PDB entry 7RJA | electron microscopy, 3.00 A resolution | chains K and D of the 18 polymer chains in the assembly

== Chain K ==
Molecule: Cytochrome b
Source organism: Candida albicans (strain SC5314 / ATCC MYA-2876)
UniProt: P0C8L0 (CYB_CANAL); residue numbers follow UniProt; this construct covers 1-387
Sequence (387 residues; numbered 1 to 387; the number before each row is that of its first residue):
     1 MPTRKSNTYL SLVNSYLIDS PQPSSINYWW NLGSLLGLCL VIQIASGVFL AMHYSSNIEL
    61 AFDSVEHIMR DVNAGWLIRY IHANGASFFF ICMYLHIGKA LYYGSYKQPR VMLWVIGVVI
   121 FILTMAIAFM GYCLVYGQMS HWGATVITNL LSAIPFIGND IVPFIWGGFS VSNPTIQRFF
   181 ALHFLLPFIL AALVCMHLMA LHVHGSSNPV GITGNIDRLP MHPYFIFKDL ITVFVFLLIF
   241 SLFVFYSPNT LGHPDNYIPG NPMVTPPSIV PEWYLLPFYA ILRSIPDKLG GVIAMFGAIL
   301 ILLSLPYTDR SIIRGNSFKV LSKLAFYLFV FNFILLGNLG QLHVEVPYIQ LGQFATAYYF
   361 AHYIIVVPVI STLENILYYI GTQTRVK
Unresolved in the structure: 384-387
UniProt features mapped onto this chain:
  - binding site (heme b): His-82, His-96, His-183, His-197
Metal / ion sites: heme Fe site 1: His-82, His-183; heme Fe site 2: His-96, His-197
Small-molecule neighbours:
  - heme (HEM), molecule 1: Trp-29, Trp-30, Asn-31, Leu-32, Gly-33, Ser-34, Leu-36, Gly-37, Leu-40, Phe-89, Met-93, His-96, Ile-97, Lys-99, Ala-100, Ser-105, Arg-110, Leu-113, Trp-114, Gly-117, Val-118, Ile-120, Phe-121, Val-194, His-197, Leu-198, Leu-201, Gly-205, Ser-206, Ser-207
  - heme (HEM), molecule 2: Leu-40, Gln-43, Ile-44, Gly-47, Val-48, Leu-50, Ala-51, Tyr-54, Val-65, Ile-68, Arg-79, His-82, Ala-83, Ala-86, Phe-89, Phe-90, Thr-124, Ile-127, Ala-128, Gly-131, Tyr-132, Leu-134, Val-135, Phe-180, His-183, Phe-184, Pro-187, Leu-190, Asn-256, Glu-272, Tyr-274
  - ubiquinone-10 (U10), molecule 1: Tyr-16, Leu-17, Ser-20, Gln-22, Ile-26, Trp-30, Gly-33, Ser-34, Gly-37, Val-194, Cys-195, Leu-198, Leu-201, Ser-206, Met-221, Asp-229
  - ubiquinone-10 (U10), molecule 2: Ile-122, Leu-123, Met-125, Ala-126, Phe-129, Gly-143, Val-146, Ile-147, Ile-269, Pro-271, Leu-275, Phe-278, Tyr-279, Leu-282, Met-295, Phe-296, Ile-299

== Chain D ==
Molecule: Ubiquinol--cytochrome-c reductase catalytic subunit
Source organism: Candida albicans (strain SC5314 / ATCC MYA-2876)
UniProt: A0A1D8PHA3 (A0A1D8PHA3_CANAL); numbering as in UniProt (aligned over 1-288)
Sequence (288 residues; row label = number of the first residue in the row):
     1 MFRTAYKTMN QSMVQKFIAG GVGVTGLTAS YLLYQDSMTA DAMTAAEHGL HPPAYNWPHN
    61 GMFETFDHAS IRRGFQVYRE VCAACHSLDR IAWRNLVGVS HTTSEAKAMA EELEYDDEPD
   121 DEGKPRKRPG KLADYIPGPY ENEQAARAAN QGAYPPDLSL IVKARHGGSD YIFSLLTGYP
   181 DEPPAGVVLP EGSNYNPYFP GGAIAMGRVL FDDLVEYEDG TPATTSQMAK DVSTFLNWAS
   241 EPEHDDRKKW GLKALVVLSS LYLLSIWVKR FKWTPIKNRK FRFDPPKK
Unresolved in the structure: 1-42, 287-288
UniProt features mapped onto this chain:
  - binding site (heme c): Cys-82, Cys-85, His-86
Covalent attachments: heme c (HEC) linked to Cys-82, Cys-85
Metal / ion sites: heme c Fe near His-86 (its only coordinating residue here)
Small-molecule neighbours: heme c (HEC): Val-81, Ala-84, His-86, Asn-150, Ala-153, Tyr-154, Pro-155, Pro-156, Leu-158, Ile-161, Arg-165, Tyr-171, Ile-172, Leu-175, Leu-176, Phe-199, Ile-204, Ala-205, Met-206, Val-209, Val-232, Leu-236

== Interface between chain K and chain D ==
Residue-residue contacts - 71 pairs, chain K then chain D:
  Ser-24(K) / Arg-279(D)
  Tyr-28(K) / Lys-269(D)  hydrogen bond
  Tyr-28(K) / Arg-270(D)  hydrogen bond
  Phe-62(K) / Arg-90(D)
  Phe-62(K) / Leu-160(D)  hydrophobic
  Asp-63(K) / Arg-90(D)  salt bridge
  Glu-66(K) / Arg-90(D)
  Glu-66(K) / Leu-160(D)
  Met-69(K) / Lys-163(D)
  Arg-70(K) / Arg-90(D)
  Arg-70(K) / Ile-91(D)
  Arg-70(K) / Ser-159(D)  hydrogen bond (side chain-backbone)
  Arg-70(K) / Leu-160(D)
  Arg-70(K) / Ala-239(D)  hydrogen bond (side chain-backbone)
  Arg-70(K) / Ser-240(D)
  Arg-70(K) / Pro-242(D)
  Asp-71(K) / Arg-94(D)  salt bridge
  Asp-71(K) / Tyr-135(D)
  Trp-76(K) / Glu-243(D)
  Trp-76(K) / Arg-247(D)
  Trp-76(K) / Trp-250(D)  hydrophobic
  Leu-77(K) / Trp-250(D)  hydrophobic
  Tyr-80(K) / Lys-163(D)
  Tyr-80(K) / Glu-243(D)  hydrogen bond
  Tyr-80(K) / Arg-247(D)
  Asp-217(K) / Arg-279(D)  salt bridge
  Leu-219(K) / Ile-276(D)  hydrophobic
  Tyr-224(K) / Lys-272(D)
  Tyr-224(K) / Trp-273(D)
  Tyr-224(K) / Ile-276(D)  hydrophobic
  Phe-225(K) / Trp-273(D)  hydrophobic
  Phe-227(K) / Ser-265(D)
  Phe-227(K) / Val-268(D)  hydrophobic
  Phe-227(K) / Lys-269(D)
  Phe-227(K) / Lys-272(D)
  Leu-230(K) / Ser-265(D)
  Ile-231(K) / Tyr-262(D)  hydrophobic
  Ile-231(K) / Ser-265(D)  hydrogen bond (backbone-side chain)
  Ile-231(K) / Ile-266(D)  hydrophobic
  Ile-231(K) / Lys-269(D)
  Phe-234(K) / Leu-261(D)  hydrophobic
  Phe-234(K) / Tyr-262(D)  hydrophobic
  Phe-234(K) / Ser-265(D)
  Val-235(K) / Tyr-262(D)  hydrophobic
  Leu-237(K) / Leu-258(D)
  Leu-238(K) / Leu-255(D)  hydrophobic
  Ser-241(K) / Leu-258(D)
  Leu-242(K) / Met-62(D)  hydrophobic
  Leu-242(K) / Leu-255(D)  hydrophobic
  Val-244(K) / Arg-247(D)
  Phe-245(K) / Arg-247(D)  hydrogen bond (backbone-side chain)
  Phe-245(K) / Trp-250(D)  hydrophobic
  Phe-245(K) / Gly-251(D)
  Phe-245(K) / Ala-254(D)  hydrophobic
  Tyr-246(K) / Met-62(D)
  Tyr-246(K) / Lys-248(D)  hydrogen bond (side chain-backbone)
  Tyr-246(K) / Gly-251(D)  hydrogen bond (side chain-backbone)
  Tyr-246(K) / Leu-252(D)  hydrogen bond (side chain-backbone)
  Tyr-246(K) / Leu-255(D)  hydrophobic
  Pro-248(K) / Arg-247(D)
  Asn-249(K) / Lys-163(D)
  Asn-249(K) / Glu-241(D)
  Pro-254(K) / Lys-163(D)
  Pro-254(K) / Ala-164(D)
  Pro-254(K) / Arg-165(D)
  Tyr-257(K) / Leu-160(D)
  Tyr-257(K) / Lys-163(D)
  Tyr-257(K) / Ala-164(D)  hydrophobic
  Ile-258(K) / Ala-164(D)  hydrophobic
  Ile-258(K) / Arg-165(D)
  His-343(K) / Met-43(D)  hydrogen bond
Interface residues without a listed pair, chain K (38 interface residues in all): Ala-74, Pro-223, Lys-228, Ser-247, Glu-345
Interface residues without a listed pair, chain D (39 interface residues in all): Phe-63, His-166, Asp-246, Ser-259

== In short ==
38 residues of chain K face 39 of chain D across their interface; the contacts include 11 hydrogen bonds and 3
salt bridges. Among the polar pairs are Asp-63(K)/Arg-90(D), Asp-71(K)/Arg-94(D) and Asp-217(K)/Arg-279(D).
Ligands of chain K: heme and ubiquinone-10.
Here chain K is Cytochrome b and chain D is Ubiquinol--cytochrome-c reductase catalytic subunit, both from
Candida albicans (strain SC5314 / ATCC MYA-2876). Entry 7RJA (Complex III2 from Candida albicans, inhibitor
free) was determined by electron microscopy (same publication as 7RJB, 7RJC, 7RJD and 7RJE).
